Entry 4HMX (X-ray diffraction, 1.59 A resolution); this record covers chains A and B.

== Chain A (and B) ==
Name: Pyridoxamine 5'-phosphate oxidase
Notes: EC 1.4.3.5; chain B of this document is another copy of the same molecule, construct and numbering; everything in this record applies to it too
UniProtKB: Q396C5 (Q396C5_BURS3); numbering as in UniProt (aligned over 1-212)
Amino-acid sequence (215 residues; each row starts with the number of its first residue; numbers below 1 keep their minus sign (Gly-2 is residue -2)):
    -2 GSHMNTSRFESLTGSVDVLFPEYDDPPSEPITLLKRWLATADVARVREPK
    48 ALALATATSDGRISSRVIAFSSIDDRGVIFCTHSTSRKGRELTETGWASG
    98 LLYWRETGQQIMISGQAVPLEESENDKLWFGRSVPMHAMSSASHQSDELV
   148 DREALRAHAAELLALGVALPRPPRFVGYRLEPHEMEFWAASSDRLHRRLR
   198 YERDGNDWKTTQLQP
Not modelled in the structure: -2 to 10 (chain B: -2 to 9)
Differences from the reference sequence: expression tag (-2 to 0)
Curated features (UniProtKB/Swiss-Prot):
  - binding site (substrate): Ser8, His80, Arg129, Ser137
  - binding site (FMN): Arg63 to Ala66, Cys78, Thr79, Arg84, Lys85, Gln107, Gln142, Ser143, Arg195
Residues lining bound ligands:
  - FMN (flavin mononucleotide), molecule 1: Glu45, Arg63, Val64, Ile65, Ala66, Cys78, Thr79, His80, Ser83, Arg84, Lys85, Gln142, Ser143
  - FMN, molecule 2: Tyr100, Gln107, Trp185, Arg195

== How chain A and chain B interact ==
Pairs across the interface (119; chain A residue first):
  Tyr20(A) with Leu146(B); Arg149(B), hydrogen bond
  Arg44(A) with Ser12(B); Arg102(B), hydrogen bond (backbone-side chain); Glu103(B)
  Glu45(A) with Tyr100(B), hydrogen bond; Arg102(B), hydrogen bond (backbone-side chain)
  Ala48(A) with Tyr100(B), hydrophobic; Arg102(B)
  Ala50(A) with Ala50(B), hydrophobic; Leu98(B), hydrophobic
  Ala52(A) with Ala52(B), hydrophobic; Ile60(B)
  Thr53(A) with Ile60(B)
  Ala54(A) with Ile60(B)
  Asp57(A) with Trp94(B)
  Gly58(A) with Trp94(B)
  Arg59(A) with Trp94(B); His180(B)
  Ile60(A) with Ala52(B); Thr53(B); Ala54(B); Trp94(B); Ser96(B); Ser111(B), hydrogen bond (backbone-side chain)
  Ser61(A) with Ser96(B); Met109(B); Ser111(B)
  Ser62(A) with Ser96(B), hydrogen bond; Leu98(B); Met109(B), hydrogen bond (backbone-side chain)
  Arg63(A) with Leu98(B); Gln107(B)
  Val64(A) with Leu98(B); Tyr100(B), hydrophobic; Gln107(B), hydrogen bond (backbone-side chain)
  Arg84(A) with Glu181(B), salt bridge
  Trp94(A) with Asp57(B), hydrogen bond (side chain-backbone); Gly58(B); Arg59(B); Ile60(B)
  Ser96(A) with Ile60(B); Ser61(B); Ser62(B), hydrogen bond
  Leu98(A) with Ala50(B), hydrophobic; Ser62(B); Arg63(B); Val64(B)
  Tyr100(A) with Glu45(B), hydrogen bond; Ala48(B), hydrophobic; Val64(B), hydrophobic; Arg102(B)
  Arg102(A) with Arg44(B), hydrogen bond (side chain-backbone); Glu45(B), hydrogen bond (side chain-backbone); Ala48(B); Tyr100(B); Arg102(B)
  Glu103(A) with Arg44(B)
  Gln107(A) with Arg63(B); Val64(B), hydrogen bond (side chain-backbone)
  Met109(A) with Ser62(B)
  Ser111(A) with Ile60(B), hydrogen bond (side chain-backbone)
  Ser130(A) with Arg191(B)
  Pro132(A) with Arg191(B)
  Met133(A) with Arg191(B)
  Met136(A) with Asp190(B); Arg191(B); Leu192(B)
  Ser140(A) with Gln211(B); Pro212(B), hydrogen bond (side chain-backbone)
  His141(A) with Gln211(B), hydrogen bond (backbone-side chain)
  Gln142(A) with Gln211(B); Pro212(B), hydrogen bond (side chain-backbone)
  Ser143(A) with Arg195(B), hydrogen bond; Leu210(B); Gln211(B), hydrogen bond (backbone-backbone)
  Asp144(A) with Leu210(B); Gln211(B), hydrogen bond (backbone-backbone)
  Glu145(A) with Thr208(B); Gln209(B); Gln211(B), hydrogen bond (backbone-side chain)
  Leu146(A) with Tyr20(B); Gln209(B), hydrogen bond (backbone-backbone); Leu210(B); Gln211(B)
  Arg149(A) with Tyr20(B); Asp21(B), salt bridge; Leu192(B)
  Leu152(A) with Leu192(B), hydrophobic; Pro212(B)
  Arg153(A) with Asp190(B), salt bridge; Leu192(B)
  His180(A) with Arg59(B)
  Ser188(A) with Arg149(B)
  Asp190(A) with Met136(B); Arg153(B), salt bridge
  Arg191(A) with Pro132(B); Met133(B); Met136(B)
  Leu192(A) with Arg149(B), hydrogen bond (backbone-side chain); Arg153(B)
  His193(A) with Arg149(B)
  Arg194(A) with Arg149(B)
  Arg195(A) with Ser143(B), hydrogen bond
  Arg197(A) with Arg84(B)
  Gln209(A) with Glu145(B); Leu146(B), hydrogen bond (backbone-backbone)
  Leu210(A) with Ser143(B); Asp144(B); Leu146(B)
  Gln211(A) with Ser140(B); His141(B), hydrogen bond (side chain-backbone); Gln142(B); Ser143(B), hydrogen bond (backbone-backbone); Asp144(B), hydrogen bond (backbone-backbone); Glu145(B), hydrogen bond (side chain-backbone); Leu146(B)
  Pro212(A) with Ser140(B), hydrogen bond (backbone-side chain); Gln142(B), hydrogen bond (backbone-side chain)
Also at the interface, not in a pair above, chain A (61 interface residues in all): Ser12, Ala95, Gly97, Ala139, Glu181, Glu183, Glu199, Thr208
Also at the interface, not in a pair above, chain B (56 interface residues in all): Ala95, Ser130, Ala139, Leu152, Arg197

== Overview ==
61 residues of chain A face 56 of chain B across their interface; the contacts include 32 hydrogen bonds and 4
salt bridges. Among the polar pairs are Arg84(A)-Glu181(B), Arg149(A)-Asp21(B) and Arg153(A)-Asp190(B).
Ligands of chain A: flavin mononucleotide.
Both chains are Pyridoxamine 5'-phosphate oxidase. Entry 4HMX (Crystal structure of PhzG from Burkholderia
lata 383 in complex with tetrahydrophenazine-1-carboxylic acid) was determined by X-ray diffraction (same
publication as 4HMS, 4HMT, 4HMU, 4HMV and 4HMW).
